PDB entry 8C5S | electron microscopy, 3.75 A resolution | chains A and T of the 5 polymer chains in the assembly

Chain A:
Protein: DNA-directed RNA polymerase, mitochondrial
From: Saccharomyces cerevisiae S288C
Notes: EC 2.7.7.6
UniProt: P13433 (RPOM_YEAST); numbering as in UniProt (aligned over 100-1351)
Sequence (1262 residues; row label = number of the first residue in the row):
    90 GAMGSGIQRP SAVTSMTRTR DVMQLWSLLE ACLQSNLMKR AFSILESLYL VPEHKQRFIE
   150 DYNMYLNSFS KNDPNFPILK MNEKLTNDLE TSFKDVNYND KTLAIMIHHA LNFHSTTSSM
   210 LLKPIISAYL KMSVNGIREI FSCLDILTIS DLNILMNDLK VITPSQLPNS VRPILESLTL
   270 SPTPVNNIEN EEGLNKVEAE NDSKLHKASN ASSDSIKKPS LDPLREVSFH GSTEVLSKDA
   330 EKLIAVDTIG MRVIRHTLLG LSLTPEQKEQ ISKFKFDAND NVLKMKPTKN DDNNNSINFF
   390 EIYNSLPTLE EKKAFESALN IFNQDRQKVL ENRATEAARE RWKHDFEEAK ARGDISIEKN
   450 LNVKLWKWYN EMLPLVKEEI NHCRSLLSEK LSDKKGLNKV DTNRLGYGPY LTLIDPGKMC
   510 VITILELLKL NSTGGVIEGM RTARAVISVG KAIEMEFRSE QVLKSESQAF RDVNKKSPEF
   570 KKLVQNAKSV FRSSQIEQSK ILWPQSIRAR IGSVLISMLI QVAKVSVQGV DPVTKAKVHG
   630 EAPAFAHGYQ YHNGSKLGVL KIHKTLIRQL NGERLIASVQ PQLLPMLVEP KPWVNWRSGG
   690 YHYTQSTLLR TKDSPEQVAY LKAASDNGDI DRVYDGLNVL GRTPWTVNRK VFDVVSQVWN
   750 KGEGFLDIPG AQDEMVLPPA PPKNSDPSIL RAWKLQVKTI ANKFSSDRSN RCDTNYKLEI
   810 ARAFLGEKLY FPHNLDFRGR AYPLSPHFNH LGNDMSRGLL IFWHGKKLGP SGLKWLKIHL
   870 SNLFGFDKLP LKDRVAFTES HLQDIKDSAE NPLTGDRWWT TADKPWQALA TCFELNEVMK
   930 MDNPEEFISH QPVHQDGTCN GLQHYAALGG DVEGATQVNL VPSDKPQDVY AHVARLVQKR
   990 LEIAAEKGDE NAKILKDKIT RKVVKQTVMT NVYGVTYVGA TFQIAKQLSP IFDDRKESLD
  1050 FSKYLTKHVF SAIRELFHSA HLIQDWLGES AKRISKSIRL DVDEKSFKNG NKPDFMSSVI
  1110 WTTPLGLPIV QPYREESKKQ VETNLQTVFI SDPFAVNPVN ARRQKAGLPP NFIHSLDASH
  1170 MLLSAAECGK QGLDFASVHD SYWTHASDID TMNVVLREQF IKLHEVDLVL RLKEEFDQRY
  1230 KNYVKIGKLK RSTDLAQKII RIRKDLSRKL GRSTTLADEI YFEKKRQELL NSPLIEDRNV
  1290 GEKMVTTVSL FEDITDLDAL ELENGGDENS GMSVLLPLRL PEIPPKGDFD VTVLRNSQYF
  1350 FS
Not modelled in the structure: 90-385, 554-588, 1312-1318
Sequence notes: expression tag (90-99)

Chain T:
Molecule: Template DNA
Sequence (37 nucleotides; each row starts with the number of its first residue):
     9 GCAATTTGCA TTTACCGACA ATATCAATAC TTATTCG
Not modelled in the structure: 9, 38-45
Small-molecule neighbours: GTP (guanosine-5'-triphosphate): DC23, DC24, DG25, DA26

How chain A and chain T interact:
Pairs across the interface - 66 pairs, chain A then chain T:
  Ser521(A) with DG25(T), phosphate contact
  Thr522(A) with DG25(T), phosphate contact
  Gly523(A) with DG25(T), sugar contact; DA26(T), phosphate contact; DC27(T), phosphate contact
  Gly524(A) with DG25(T), hydrogen bond to the base
  Ile526(A) with DG25(T), base contact
  Arg530(A) with DC27(T), salt bridge to the phosphate; DA29(T), salt bridge to the phosphate
  Tyr638(A) with DT30(T), phosphate contact; DA31(T), hydrogen bond to the phosphate
  Asn642(A) with DA28(T), base contact
  Ser644(A) with DA28(T), hydrogen bond to the base; DA29(T), base contact
  Lys645(A) with DA29(T), hydrogen bond to the base; DT30(T), base contact; DA31(T), hydrogen bond to the sugar
  Leu646(A) with DC27(T), phosphate contact
  Gly647(A) with DT30(T), hydrogen bond to the phosphate
  Arg699(A) with DT21(T), hydrogen bond to the phosphate; DA22(T), salt bridge to the phosphate
  Lys701(A) with DT21(T), salt bridge to the phosphate
  Ala790(A) with DG25(T), base contact
  Asn791(A) with DG25(T), base contact
  Ser794(A) with DG25(T), hydrogen bond to the base
  Arg797(A) with DG25(T), salt bridge to the phosphate
  Ser798(A) with DC24(T), sugar contact
  Phe826(A) with DT20(T), sugar contact
  Arg827(A) with DT19(T), base contact; DT20(T), hydrogen bond to the sugar
  Tyr831(A) with DT20(T), base contact; DT21(T), sugar contact
  Pro835(A) with DA22(T), phosphate contact; DC23(T), phosphate contact
  His836(A) with DC23(T), sugar contact
  Gln1015(A) with DA18(T), base contact
  Thr1019(A) with DA18(T), base contact
  Tyr1022(A) with DA18(T), base contact
  Gly1023(A) with DA18(T), sugar contact
  Val1024(A) with DA18(T), base contact
  Thr1025(A) with DC17(T), hydrogen bond to the base; DA18(T), hydrogen bond to the phosphate
  Val1027(A) with DC17(T), base contact
  Gly1028(A) with DA18(T), hydrogen bond to the phosphate
  Gln1032(A) with DA18(T), base contact
  Tyr1122(A) with DT19(T), hydrogen bond to the phosphate; DT20(T), hydrogen bond to the phosphate
  Lys1127(A) with DA29(T), salt bridge to the phosphate
  Gln1129(A) with DT30(T), base contact; DA31(T), hydrogen bond to the base
  Gln1135(A) with DT30(T), hydrogen bond to the phosphate; DA31(T), phosphate contact
  Thr1136(A) with DT30(T), sugar contact; DA31(T), hydrogen bond to the phosphate
  Val1137(A) with DT30(T), phosphate contact
  Phe1138(A) with DA29(T), sugar contact; DT30(T), hydrogen bond to the phosphate
  Arg1151(A) with DG16(T), hydrogen bond to the sugar
  Arg1152(A) with DT19(T), salt bridge to the phosphate; DT20(T), salt bridge to the phosphate
  Ala1155(A) with DA18(T), phosphate contact
  Gly1156(A) with DT19(T), sugar contact
  Pro1159(A) with DA18(T), sugar contact; DT19(T), sugar contact
  Asn1160(A) with DT19(T), sugar contact
  His1163(A) with DT19(T), hydrogen bond to the base
Also at the interface, not in a pair above, chain A (50 interface residues in all): Asn520, Gly643, Asp825
Also at the interface, not in a pair above, chain T (18 interface residues in all): DT15, DT32

In short:
The interface between chain A and chain T involves 50 residues on one side and 18 on the other; the contacts
include 20 hydrogen bonds and 8 salt bridges. Polar pairs include Gly524(A)-DG25(T), Ser644(A)-DA28(T) and
Lys645(A)-DA29(T). Chain T binds GTP.
Chain A is DNA-directed RNA polymerase, mitochondrial (Saccharomyces cerevisiae S288C) and chain T is Template
DNA; the structure, Cryo-EM structure of yeast mitochondrial RNA polymerase transcription initiation complex
with 7-mer RNA, pppGpGpUpApApApU (IC7), was determined by electron microscopy (same publication as 8AP1, 8ATT,
8ATV, 8ATW, 8C5U and 8Q63).
